7NAT - chains A and T of the 22 polymer chains in the assembly; structure by electron microscopy, 3.59 A resolution.

Chain A:
Molecule: 16S rRNA
Organism: Escherichia coli (strain K12)
Sequence (1542 nucleotides; row label = number of the first residue in the row):
     1 AAAUUGAAGAGUUUGAUCAUGGCUCAGAUUGAACGCUGGCGGCAGGCCUA
    51 ACACAUGCAAGUCGAACGGUAACAGGAAGAAGCUUGCUUCUUUGCUGACG
   101 AGUGGCGGACGGGUGAGUAAUGUCUGGGAAACUGCCUGAUGGAGGGGGAU
   151 AACUACUGGAAACGGUAGCUAAUACCGCAUAACGUCGCAAGACCAAAGAG
   201 GGGGACCUUCGGGCCUCUUGCCAUCGGAUGUGCCCAGAUGGGAUUAGCUA
   251 GUAGGUGGGGUAACGGCUCACCUAGGCGACGAUCCCUAGCUGGUCUGAGA
   301 GGAUGACCAGCCACACUGGAACUGAGACACGGUCCAGACUCCUACGGGAG
   351 GCAGCAGUGGGGAAUAUUGCACAAUGGGCGCAAGCCUGAUGCAGCCAUGC
   401 CGCGUGUAUGAAGAAGGCCUUCGGGUUGUAAAGUACUUUCAGCGGGGAGG
   451 AAGGGAGUAAAGUUAAUACCUUUGCUCAUUGACGUUACCCGCAGAAGAAG
   501 CACCGGCUAACUCCGUGCCAGCAGCCXCGGUAAUACGGAGGGUGCAAGCG
   551 UUAAUCGGAAUUACUGGGCGUAAAGCGCACGCAGGCGGUUUGUUAAGUCA
   601 GAUGUGAAAUCCCCGGGCUCAACCUGGGAACUGCAUCUGAUACUGGCAAG
   651 CUUGAGUCUCGUAGAGGGGGGUAGAAUUCCAGGUGUAGCGGUGAAAUGCG
   701 UAGAGAUCUGGAGGAAUACCGGUGGCGAAGGCGGCCCCCUGGACGAAGAC
   751 UGACGCUCAGGUGCGAAAGCGUGGGGAGCAAACAGGAUUAGAUACCCUGG
   801 UAGUCCACGCCGUAAACGAUGUCGACUUGGAGGUUGUGCCCUUGAGGCGU
   851 GGCUUCCGGAGCUAACGCGUUAAGUCGACCGCCUGGGGAGUACGGCCGCA
   901 AGGUUAAAACUCAAAUGAAUUGACGGGGGCCCGCACAAGCGGUGGAGCAU
   951 GUGGUUUAAUUCGAUGXAACGCGAAGAACCUUACCUGGUCUUGACAUCCA
  1001 CGGAAGUUUUCAGAGAUGAGAAUGUGCCUUCGGGAACCGUGAGACAGGUG
  1051 CUGCAUGGCUGUCGUCAGCUCGUGUUGUGAAAUGUUGGGUUAAGUCCCGC
  1101 AACGAGCGCAACCCUUAUCCUUUGUUGCCAGCGGUCCGGCCGGGAACUCA
  1151 AAGGAGACUGCCAGUGAUAAACUGGAGGAAGGUGGGGAUGACGUCAAGUC
  1201 AUCAUGGCCCUUACGACCAGGGCUACACACGUGCUACAAUGGCGCAUACA
  1251 AAGAGAAGCGACCUCGCGAGAGCAAGCGGACCUCAUAAAGUGCGUCGUAG
  1301 UCCGGAUUGGAGUCUGCAACUCGACUCCAUGAAGUCGGAAUCGCUAGUAA
  1351 UCGUGGAUCAGAAUGCCACGGUGAAUACGUUCCCGGGCCUUGUACACACC
  1401 GCCCGUXACACCAUGGGAGUGGGUUGCAAAAGAAGUAGGUAGCUUAACCU
  1451 UCGGGAGGGCGCUUACCACUUUGUGAUUCAUGACUGGGGUGAAGUCGUAA
  1501 CAAGGUAACCGUAGGGGAACCUGCGGUUGGAUCACCUCCUUA
Disordered / not traced: 1393-1502, 1541-1542
Modified positions: PSU (pseudouridine-5'-monophosphate) at position 516, G7M (N7-methyl-guanosine-5'-monophosphate) at position 527, 2MG (2N-methylguanosine-5'-monophosphate) at position 966, 5MC (5-methylcytidine-5'-monophosphate) at position 967, 2MG (2N-methylguanosine-5'-monophosphate) at position 1207, 4OC (4n,o2'-methylcytidine-5'-monophosphate) at position 1402, 5MC (5-methylcytidine-5'-monophosphate) at position 1407, UR3 (3-methyluridine-5'-monophoshate) at position 1498, 2MG (2N-methylguanosine-5'-monophosphate) at position 1516, MA6 (6N-dimethyladenosine-5'-monophoshate) at position 1518, MA6 (6N-dimethyladenosine-5'-monophoshate) at position 1519
Bound ions: Mg2+ site 1 near G21 (its only coordinating residue here); Mg2+ site 2 near G41 (its only coordinating residue here); Mg2+ site 3: C48, G115; Mg2+ site 4 near A53 (its only coordinating residue here); Mg2+ site 5 near A59 (its only coordinating residue here); Mg2+ site 6: A109, G331; Mg2+ site 7 near G111 (its only coordinating residue here); Mg2+ site 8: G145, G177, A197; Mg2+ site 9 near A174 (its only coordinating residue here); Mg2+ site 10: G299, G558; Mg2+ site 11: A306, C307; Mg2+ site 12 near C328 (its only coordinating residue here); 30 more Mg2+ sites not listed

Chain T:
Protein: 30S ribosomal protein S20
Organism: Escherichia coli (strain K12)
Reference sequence: P0A7U7 (RS20_ECOLI); residues 1-87 here = UniProt positions 1-87
Amino-acid sequence (87 residues; numbered 1 to 87; the number before each row is that of its first residue):
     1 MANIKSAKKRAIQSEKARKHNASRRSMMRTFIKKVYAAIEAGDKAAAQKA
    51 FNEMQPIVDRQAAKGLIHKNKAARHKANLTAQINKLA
Disordered / not traced: 1

How chain A and chain T interact:
Pairs across the interface (66; chain A residue first):
  A60(A) with Ile4(T), phosphate contact
  G61(A) with Ile4(T), phosphate contact; Ser6(T), hydrogen bond to the base
  A101(A) with Lys5(T), salt bridge to the phosphate
  G102(A) with Lys5(T), salt bridge to the phosphate
  U103(A) with Lys9(T), phosphate contact
  G104(A) with Lys9(T), hydrogen bond to the base; Gln13(T), hydrogen bond to the phosphate; Lys16(T), salt bridge to the phosphate
  G105(A) with Gln13(T), phosphate contact
  C106(A) with Arg10(T), base contact
  G107(A) with Ser6(T), hydrogen bond to the base; Arg10(T), hydrogen bond to the base
  G108(A) with Arg10(T), base contact
  C132(A) with His68(T), sugar contact; Asn70(T), phosphate contact
  C175(A) with His20(T), hydrogen bond to the phosphate
  C176(A) with His20(T), salt bridge to the phosphate; Arg24(T), salt bridge to the phosphate
  G177(A) with Arg60(T), phosphate contact
  U185(A) with Ala73(T), phosphate contact; Lys76(T), hydrogen bond to the base
  C186(A) with Ala73(T), sugar contact; Lys76(T), hydrogen bond to the sugar; Ala77(T), phosphate contact; Thr80(T), sugar contact
  G187(A) with Ala77(T), phosphate contact
  A192(A) with Asn52(T), hydrogen bond to the sugar
  C193(A) with Gln55(T), hydrogen bond to the sugar; Pro56(T), phosphate contact; Asp59(T), hydrogen bond to the sugar
  C194(A) with Pro56(T), sugar contact; Asp59(T), sugar contact; Arg60(T), hydrogen bond to the phosphate; Ala63(T), sugar contact
  A195(A) with Arg60(T), salt bridge to the phosphate; Lys64(T), hydrogen bond to the phosphate
  A196(A) with Lys64(T), salt bridge to the phosphate
  U224(A) with Lys69(T), salt bridge to the phosphate
  G258(A) with Lys85(T), salt bridge to the phosphate
  G259(A) with Tyr36(T), hydrogen bond to the phosphate; Asn78(T), hydrogen bond to the phosphate; Gln82(T), phosphate contact
  G260(A) with His75(T), salt bridge to the phosphate
  U261(A) with Lys71(T), salt bridge to the phosphate; Arg74(T), salt bridge to the phosphate
  A262(A) with His68(T), hydrogen bond to the sugar; Asn70(T), hydrogen bond to the sugar; Arg74(T), salt bridge to the phosphate
  A263(A) with Arg74(T), salt bridge to the phosphate
  C322(A) with Arg18(T), sugar contact
  U323(A) with Arg18(T), sugar contact; Asn21(T), hydrogen bond to the phosphate; Arg25(T), salt bridge to the phosphate
  G324(A) with Asn21(T), hydrogen bond to the phosphate
  G331(A) with Asn3(T), phosphate contact; Ile4(T), sugar contact
  G332(A) with Ala2(T), hydrogen bond to the phosphate; Asn3(T), hydrogen bond to the phosphate; Ile4(T), hydrogen bond to the phosphate; Ala7(T), phosphate contact; Ala11(T), sugar contact
  U333(A) with Ala2(T), hydrogen bond to the phosphate
  G350(A) with Ala2(T), phosphate contact; Asn3(T), phosphate contact
  G351(A) with Asn3(T), hydrogen bond to the phosphate
Interface residues without a listed pair, chain A (42 interface residues in all): A131, U133, C178, U180, G257
Interface residues without a listed pair, chain T (39 interface residues in all): Ser14, Ala17

In short:
Chain A and chain T form an interface of 42 and 39 residues respectively, with 24 hydrogen bonds and 15 salt
bridges. Polar contacts include G61(A)-Ser6(T), G104(A)-Lys9(T) and G107(A)-Ser6(T). The Mg2+ site 3 is built
by C48(A) and G115(A).
Chain A is 16S rRNA and chain T is 30S ribosomal protein S20, both from Escherichia coli (strain K12); the
structure, Bacterial 30S ribosomal subunit assembly complex state A (Consensus refinement), was determined by
electron microscopy, deposited together with 7AF3, 7AF5, 7AF8, 7AFA, 7AFD, 7AFH and 17 further entries.
